PDB entry 8YW1 | electron microscopy, 3.44 A resolution | chains G and J of the 33 polymer chains in the assembly

# Chain G
Name: Spike glycoprotein E1
Source organism: Semliki Forest virus 4
UniProt: A0A0E3T652 (A0A0E3T652_SFV); residues 1-438 here correspond to UniProt positions 816-1253 (UniProt number = residue number + 815)
Amino-acid sequence (438 residues; numbered 1 to 438; the number before each row is that of its first residue):
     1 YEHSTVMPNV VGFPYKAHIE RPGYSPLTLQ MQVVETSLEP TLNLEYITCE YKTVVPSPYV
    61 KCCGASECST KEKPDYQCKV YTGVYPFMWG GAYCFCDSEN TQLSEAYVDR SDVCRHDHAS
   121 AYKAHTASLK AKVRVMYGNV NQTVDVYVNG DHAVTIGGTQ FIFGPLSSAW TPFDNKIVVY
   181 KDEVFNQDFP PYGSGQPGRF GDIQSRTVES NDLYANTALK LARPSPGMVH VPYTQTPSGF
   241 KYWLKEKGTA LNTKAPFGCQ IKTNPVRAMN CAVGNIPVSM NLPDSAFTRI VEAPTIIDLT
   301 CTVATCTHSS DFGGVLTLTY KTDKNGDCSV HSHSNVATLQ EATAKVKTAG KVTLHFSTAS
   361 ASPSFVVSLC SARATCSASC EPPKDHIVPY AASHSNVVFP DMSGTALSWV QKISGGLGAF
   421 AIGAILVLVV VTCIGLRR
Cystine bridges: C49-C114, C62-C94, C63-C96, C259-C271, C301-C376, C306-C380, C328-C370
Covalently attached groups: N-acetylglucosamine (NAG) linked to N141

# Chain J
Name: Spike glycoprotein E2
Source organism: Semliki Forest virus 4
UniProt: A0A0E3T652 (A0A0E3T652_SFV); residues 5-422 here correspond to UniProt positions 338-755 (UniProt number = residue number + 333)
Amino-acid sequence (418 residues; numbered 5 to 422; the number before each row is that of its first residue):
     5 HFNVYKATRP YIAYCADCGA GHSCHSPVAI EAVRSEATDG MLKIQFSAQI GIDKSDNHDY
    65 TKIRYADGHA IENAVRSSLK VATSGDCFVH GTMGHFILAK CPPGEFLQVS IQDTRNAVRA
   125 CRIQYHHDPQ PVGREKFTIR PHYGKEIPCT TYQQTTAKTV EEIDMHMPPD TPDRTLLSQQ
   185 SGNVKITVGG KKVKYNCTCG TGNVGTTNSD MTINTCLIEQ CHVSVTDHKK WQFNSPFVPR
   245 ADEPARKGKV HIPFPLDNIT CRVPMAREPT VIHGKREVTL HLHPDHPTLF SYRTLGEDPQ
   305 YHEEWVTAAV ERTIPVPVDG MEYHWGNNDP VRLWSQLTTE GKPHGWPHQI VQYYYGLYPA
   365 ATVSAVVGMS LLALISIFAS CYMLVAARSK CLTPYALTPG AAVPWTLGIL CCAPRAHA
Cystine bridges: C19-C125, C91-C105, C201-C225, C203-C220
Covalently attached groups: N-acetylglucosamine (NAG) linked to N200, N262

# Interface between chain G and chain J
Residue-residue contacts - 97 pairs, chain G then chain J:
  P56(G) - N238(J)
  S57(G) - H170(J)
  S57(G) - N238(J)  hydrogen bond
  S57(G) - S239(J)  hydrogen bond (side chain-backbone)
  S57(G) - V242(J)  hydrogen bond (side chain-backbone)
  S57(G) - R244(J)  hydrogen bond (backbone-side chain)
  P58(G) - P240(J)
  P58(G) - P243(J)
  P58(G) - R244(J)  hydrogen bond (backbone-backbone)
  Y59(G) - R244(J)
  Y59(G) - A245(J)
  Y59(G) - E247(J)
  S66(G) - E247(J)
  M88(G) - P176(J)
  M88(G) - P243(J)
  W89(G) - H29(J)
  W89(G) - G72(J)
  W89(G) - H73(J)
  W89(G) - T175(J)
  G90(G) - P176(J)
  G90(G) - D177(J)
  G90(G) - R178(J)  hydrogen bond (backbone-backbone)
  Y93(G) - P176(J)  hydrophobic
  Y93(G) - P243(J)
  F95(G) - E223(J)
  F95(G) - H226(J)
  L103(G) - E247(J)
  D112(G) - E165(J)
  V113(G) - E40(J)
  V113(G) - L260(J)  hydrophobic
  M228(G) - Y18(J)
  V229(G) - P240(J)
  V229(G) - F241(J)
  V229(G) - P243(J)  hydrophobic
  H230(G) - P240(J)
  H230(G) - F241(J)
  V231(G) - P240(J)  hydrophobic
  T249(G) - Y305(J)
  N252(G) - R297(J)
  T253(G) - R297(J)
  T253(G) - Y305(J)
  K254(G) - P303(J)
  K254(G) - Y305(J)
  A255(G) - R297(J)  hydrogen bond (backbone-side chain)
  A255(G) - P303(J)
  P256(G) - E301(J)
  P256(G) - P303(J)
  F257(G) - G300(J)  hydrogen bond (backbone-backbone)
  F257(G) - E301(J)
  G258(G) - R297(J)
  G258(G) - L299(J)
  G258(G) - R336(J)  hydrogen bond (backbone-side chain)
  C259(G) - R297(J)
  Q260(G) - R336(J)
  H308(G) - L341(J)
  H308(G) - Y357(J)  hydrogen bond
  S309(G) - Q340(J)
  S310(G) - Q340(J)
  A361(G) - H348(J)
  A361(G) - Y358(J)
  S379(G) - H348(J)  hydrogen bond
  C380(G) - H348(J)
  E381(G) - P347(J)
  P382(G) - P347(J)
  P383(G) - Q340(J)
  P383(G) - L341(J)
  P383(G) - T342(J)  hydrogen bond (backbone-side chain)
  D385(G) - Q340(J)
  H386(G) - G278(J)  hydrogen bond (side chain-backbone)
  H386(G) - K279(J)
  H386(G) - S339(J)
  H386(G) - Q340(J)  hydrogen bond (backbone-backbone)
  H386(G) - T342(J)
  I387(G) - H277(J)
  I387(G) - E281(J)
  I387(G) - V282(J)  hydrophobic
  I387(G) - W338(J)
  V388(G) - L337(J)
  V388(G) - W338(J)  hydrogen bond (backbone-backbone)
  V388(G) - Q340(J)
  P389(G) - W338(J)
  Y390(G) - W338(J)
  A391(G) - W338(J)
  V398(G) - Y362(J)
  P400(G) - Y358(J)
  T405(G) - H348(J)
  A406(G) - I354(J)  hydrophobic
  W409(G) - P351(J)  hydrophobic
  L417(G) - A377(J)  hydrophobic
  F420(G) - S384(J)
  A421(G) - S384(J)
  A424(G) - M387(J)
  A424(G) - L388(J)  hydrophobic
  I425(G) - M387(J)  hydrophobic
  L428(G) - A391(J)  hydrophobic
  V431(G) - C395(J)  hydrophobic
  T432(G) - K394(J)
Also at the interface, not in a pair above, chain G (68 interface residues in all): V55, V60, G91, E105, D311, A359, S362, K384, N396, V410, V427, R438
Also at the interface, not in a pair above, chain J (65 interface residues in all): Q224, D246, S295, Y296, H306, E307, V322, M373, I381, P398

# Summary
68 residues of chain G face 65 of chain J across their interface; the contacts include 15 hydrogen bonds.
Among the polar pairs are S57(G)-N238(J), S57(G)-S239(J) and S57(G)-V242(J). Covalently linked
N-acetylglucosamine: at N141(G). Covalently linked N-acetylglucosamine: at N200(J) and N262(J).
Chain G is Spike glycoprotein E1 and chain J is Spike glycoprotein E2, both from Semliki Forest virus 4; the
structure, Semliki Forest virus viron in complex with VLDLR, was determined by electron microscopy together
with 8YVY, 8YVZ and 8YW2 from the same study.
